Entry 8Q44 (X-ray diffraction, 2.30 A resolution); this record covers chains A and B of the 4 polymer chains in the assembly.

[Chain A (and B)]
Protein: DUF1887 family protein
Source organism: Thermoanaerobacter brockii subsp. finnii Ako-1
Notes: chain B of this document is another copy of the same molecule, construct and numbering; everything in this record applies to it too
UniProt: E8URK0 (E8URK0_THEBF); residue numbers follow UniProt; this construct covers 1-437
Amino-acid sequence (437 residues; row label = number of the first residue in the row):
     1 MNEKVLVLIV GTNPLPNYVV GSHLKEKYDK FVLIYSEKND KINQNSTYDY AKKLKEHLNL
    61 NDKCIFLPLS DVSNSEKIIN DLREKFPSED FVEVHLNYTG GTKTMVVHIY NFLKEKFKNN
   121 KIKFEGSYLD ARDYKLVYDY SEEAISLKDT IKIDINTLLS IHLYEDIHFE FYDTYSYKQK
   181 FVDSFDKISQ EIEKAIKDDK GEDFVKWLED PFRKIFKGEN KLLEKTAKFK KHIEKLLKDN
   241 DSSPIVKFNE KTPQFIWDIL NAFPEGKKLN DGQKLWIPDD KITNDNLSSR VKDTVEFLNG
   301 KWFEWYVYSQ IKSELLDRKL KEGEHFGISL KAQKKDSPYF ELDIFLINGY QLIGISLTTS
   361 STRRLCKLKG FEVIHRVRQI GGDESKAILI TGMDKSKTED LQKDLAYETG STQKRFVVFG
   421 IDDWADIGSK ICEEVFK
Not modelled in the structure: 119-120 (chain B: fully traced)
Construct notes: engineered mutation Arg364 (Glu in E8URK0)
Metal / ion sites: Mn2+: Asp343, Leu357
What the authors report for this chain:
  - binding site for the 3-nt DNA strand: Arg364
  - catalytic residues: Glu372 (by similarity / conservation)
  - mutagenesis - T12A/N13A, Y128A: unchanged catalytic activity with Cyclic tetraadenosine monophosphate (cA4)
  - mutagenesis - R213A, E304A, E341A, D343A, T358A, T359A: abolished catalytic activity
  - mutagenesis - K369A: abolished catalytic activity (DNase activity)
  - mutagenesis - S356A, S360A: decreased catalytic activity
  - mutagenesis - K217A, E296A, N299A: decreased catalytic activity on rC 15

[How chain A and chain B interact]
Pairs across the interface - 124 pairs, chain A then chain B:
  Thr12(A) with Thr409(B); Gly410(B)
  Asp40(A) with Thr412(B)
  Ile42(A) with Arg132(B)
  Asn43(A) with Arg132(B), hydrogen bond (side chain-backbone); Gly410(B); Ser411(B), hydrogen bond; Thr412(B), hydrogen bond (side chain-backbone); Gln413(B), hydrogen bond (side chain-backbone)
  Gln44(A) with Gly410(B); Thr412(B)
  Asn45(A) with Glu408(B), hydrogen bond; Gly410(B), hydrogen bond (backbone-backbone); Ser411(B); Thr412(B)
  Tyr50(A) with Glu408(B)
  Ser73(A) with Asp130(B), hydrogen bond; Arg132(B), hydrogen bond; Val137(B)
  Ser75(A) with Tyr138(B); Asp139(B); Tyr140(B), hydrogen bond (side chain-backbone)
  Glu76(A) with Tyr140(B); Glu142(B)
  Tyr98(A) with Lys103(B); Thr104(B); His108(B), hydrogen bond
  Thr99(A) with Lys103(B), hydrogen bond (backbone-side chain)
  Gly100(A) with Lys103(B)
  Gly101(A) with Lys103(B), hydrogen bond (backbone-side chain)
  Thr102(A) with Tyr128(B); Arg132(B)
  Lys103(A) with Tyr98(B); Thr99(B), hydrogen bond (side chain-backbone); Gly100(B); Gly101(B), hydrogen bond (side chain-backbone); Lys103(B); Val106(B); Tyr128(B)
  Thr104(A) with Tyr98(B); Tyr128(B)
  Val106(A) with Lys103(B); Val107(B), hydrophobic
  Val107(A) with Tyr98(B), hydrophobic; Val106(B), hydrophobic; Tyr110(B), hydrophobic
  His108(A) with Tyr98(B), hydrogen bond; Asp139(B), salt bridge
  Tyr110(A) with Val107(B), hydrophobic; Asn111(B)
  Asn111(A) with Tyr110(B); Asn111(B), hydrogen bond
  Tyr128(A) with Ser73(B); Thr102(B); Lys103(B); Thr104(B)
  Asp130(A) with Ser73(B), hydrogen bond
  Arg132(A) with Ile42(B); Asn43(B), hydrogen bond (backbone-side chain); Ser73(B), hydrogen bond; Thr102(B)
  Asp133(A) with Ile42(B)
  Val137(A) with Ser73(B); Asn74(B)
  Tyr138(A) with Ser75(B)
  Asp139(A) with Ser75(B); His108(B), salt bridge
  Glu142(A) with Glu76(B)
  Lys238(A) with Lys238(B)
  Asp336(A) with Lys403(B)
  Pro338(A) with Asp400(B); Asp404(B)
  Arg364(A) with Leu365(B); Lys369(B)
  Leu365(A) with Arg364(B)
  Lys367(A) with Arg376(B)
  Leu368(A) with Leu368(B)
  Phe371(A) with Phe371(B), hydrophobic; Glu372(B); His375(B); Arg376(B)
  Glu372(A) with Leu368(B); Phe371(B)
  His375(A) with Phe371(B); Leu405(B), hydrogen bond (side chain-backbone)
  Arg376(A) with Lys367(B); Phe371(B); Asp404(B), salt bridge
  Arg378(A) with Arg378(B); Tyr407(B)
  Gln379(A) with Asp404(B), hydrogen bond (side chain-backbone); Leu405(B); Ala406(B), hydrogen bond (side chain-backbone)
  Asp383(A) with Tyr407(B), hydrogen bond
  Asp400(A) with Pro338(B)
  Lys403(A) with Asp336(B), hydrogen bond (side chain-backbone)
  Asp404(A) with Pro338(B); Arg376(B), salt bridge; Gln379(B)
  Leu405(A) with His375(B), hydrogen bond (backbone-side chain); Arg376(B); Gln379(B), hydrogen bond (backbone-side chain)
  Ala406(A) with Lys334(B); Gln379(B), hydrogen bond (backbone-side chain)
  Tyr407(A) with His375(B); Arg378(B); Gln379(B); Asp383(B), hydrogen bond
  Glu408(A) with Thr12(B); Asn45(B), hydrogen bond; Tyr50(B)
  Thr409(A) with Thr12(B)
  Gly410(A) with Thr12(B); Asn43(B); Gln44(B); Asn45(B), hydrogen bond (backbone-backbone)
  Ser411(A) with Asn43(B); Asn45(B)
  Thr412(A) with Lys38(B); Asp40(B), hydrogen bond; Asn43(B), hydrogen bond (backbone-side chain); Gln44(B); Asn45(B)
  Gln413(A) with Asn43(B), hydrogen bond (backbone-side chain)
Interface residues without a listed pair, chain A (65 interface residues in all): Asn13, Lys38, Asn39, Asp71, Lys114, Ser337, Tyr339, Ile374, Gly382
Interface residues without a listed pair, chain B (66 interface residues in all): Asn13, Val72, Asp133, Lys135, Tyr339, Ile374

[Summary]
65 residues of chain A face 66 of chain B across their interface, with 33 hydrogen bonds and 4 salt bridges.
Polar contacts include His108(A)-Asp139(B), Arg376(A)-Asp404(B) and Asn43(A)-Arg132(B). The paper reports the
catalytic residue Glu372(A); R213A, E304A and E341A of chain A, among others, abolish catalytic activity; 14
substitutions were tested in all.
Chain A and chain B are both DUF1887 family protein (Thermoanaerobacter brockii subsp. finnii Ako-1); the
structure, Crystal structure of cA4-bound Can2 (E364R) in complex with oligo-T DNA, was determined by X-ray
diffraction, deposited together with 8Q3Z, 8Q40, 8Q42 and 8Q43.
